8PET - chains D and C of the 6 polymer chains in the assembly; structure by electron microscopy, 2.60 A resolution.

Chain D:
Protein: Gamma-aminobutyric acid receptor subunit beta-3
Organism: Homo sapiens
Reference sequence: P28472 (GBRB3_HUMAN); the construct has insertions or renumbered stretches relative to UniProt, so the offset changes along the chain: 1-309 = UniProt 26-334; 333-423 = UniProt 335-425; 426-473 = UniProt 426-473
Chain sequence (490 residues; numbered -39 to 473; 23 numbers in that range are skipped by the numbering (no residue carries them; nothing is unmodelled there); the number before each row is that of its first residue; numbers below 1 keep their minus sign (Met-39 is residue -39)):
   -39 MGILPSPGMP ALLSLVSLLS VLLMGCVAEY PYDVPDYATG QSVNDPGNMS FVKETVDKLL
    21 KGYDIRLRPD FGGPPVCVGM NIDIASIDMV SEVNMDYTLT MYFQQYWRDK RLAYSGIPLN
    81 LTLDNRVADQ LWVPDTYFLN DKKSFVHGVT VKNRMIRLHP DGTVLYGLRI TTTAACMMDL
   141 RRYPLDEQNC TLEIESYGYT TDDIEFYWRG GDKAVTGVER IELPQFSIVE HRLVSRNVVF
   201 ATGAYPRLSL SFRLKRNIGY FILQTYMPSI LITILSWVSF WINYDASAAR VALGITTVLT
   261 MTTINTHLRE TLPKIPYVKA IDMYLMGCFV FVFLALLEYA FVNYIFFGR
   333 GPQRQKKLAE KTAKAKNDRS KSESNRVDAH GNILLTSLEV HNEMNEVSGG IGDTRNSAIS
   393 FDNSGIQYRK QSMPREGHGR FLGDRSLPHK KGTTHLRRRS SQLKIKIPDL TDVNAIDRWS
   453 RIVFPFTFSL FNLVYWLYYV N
Not modelled in the structure: -39 to 8, 333-443, 473
Cystine bridges: Cys136-Cys150
Glycans and other covalent adducts: N-acetylglucosamine (NAG) linked to Asn80; glycan linked to Asn149
Sequence notes: initiating methionine (-39); expression tag (-38 to 0); insertion (424-425)
Metal / ion sites: Zn2+: His267 (shared with 1 residue of chain B; 1 residue of chain E)
UniProt features mapped onto this chain:
  - binding site (benzamidine): Asp95 to Tyr97, Glu155 to Tyr157, Phe200
  - binding site (4-aminobutanoate): Tyr97, Glu155, Tyr157, Thr202
  - binding site (histamine): Tyr97, Ser156, Tyr157, Thr202
  - glycosylation (N-linked (GlcNAc...) asparagine): Asn8, Asn80, Asn149

Chain C:
Protein: Gamma-aminobutyric acid receptor subunit alpha-1
Organism: Homo sapiens
Reference sequence: P14867 (GBRA1_HUMAN); residues 10-429 here correspond to UniProt positions 37-456 (UniProt number = residue number + 27)
Chain sequence (484 residues; each row starts with the number of its first residue; numbers below 1 keep their minus sign (Met-54 is residue -54)):
   -54 MGILPSPGMP ALLSLVSLLS VLLMGCVAET GWSHPQFEKG GGSGGGSGGS AWSHPQFEKG
     6 GSTGDNTTVF TRILDRLLDG YDNRLRPGLG ERVTEVKTDI FVTSFGPVSD HDMEYTIDVF
    66 FRQSWKDERL KFKGPMTVLR LNNLMASKIW TPDTFFHNGK KSVAHNMTMP NKLLRITEDG
   126 TLLYTMRLTV RAECPMHLED FPMDAHACPL KFGSYAYTRA EVVYEWTREP ARSVVVAEDG
   186 SRLNQYDLLG QTVDSGIVQS STGEYVVMTT HFHLKRKIGY FVIQTYLPCI MTVILSQVSF
   246 WLNRESVPAR TVFGVTTVLT MTTLSISARN SLPKVAYATA MDWFIAVCYA FVFSALIEFA
   306 TVNYFTKRGY AWDGKSVVPE KPKKVKDPLI KKNNTYAPTA TSYTPNLARG DPGLATIAKS
   366 ATIEPKEVKP ETKPPEPKKT FNSVSKIDRL SRIAFPLLFG IFNLVYWATY LNREPQLKAP
   426 TPHQ
Not modelled in the structure: -54 to 11, 322-383, 417-429
Cystine bridges: Cys139-Cys153
Glycans and other covalent adducts: glycan linked to Asn111
Sequence notes: initiating methionine (-54); expression tag (-53 to 9)
Small-molecule neighbours:
  - PIO ([(2R)-2-octanoyloxy-3-[oxidanyl-[(1R,2R,3S,4R,5R,6S)-2,3,6-tris(oxidanyl)-4,5-diphosphonooxy-cyclohexyl]oxy-phosphoryl]oxy-propyl] octanoate): Arg249, Glu303, Thr306, Phe310, Lys312, Arg313, Phe386, Asn387, Ser388, Ser390, Lys391, Ile392, Leu395, Ser396
  - hexadecane (R16): Ile223, Val227, Ile235, Ile239, Gln242, Pro401, Phe404, Asn408, Trp412, Leu416
UniProt features mapped onto this chain:
  - binding site (4-aminobutanoate): Arg67, Thr130
  - binding site (3alpha-hydroxy-5alpha-pregnan-11,20-dione): Trp246
  - glycosylation (N-linked (GlcNAc...) asparagine): Asn11, Asn111

How chain D and chain C interact:
Contacting residue pairs (98; chain D residue first):
  Asp24(D) - Thr16(C)
  Arg26(D) - Thr16(C)
  Arg26(D) - Leu19(C)
  Arg26(D) - Asp20(C)  salt bridge
  Arg26(D) - Asn87(C)
  Arg26(D) - Met90(C)
  Leu27(D) - Thr12(C)
  Leu27(D) - Phe15(C)  hydrophobic
  Leu27(D) - Thr16(C)
  Phe31(D) - Thr12(C)
  Phe31(D) - Phe15(C)  hydrophobic
  Glu52(D) - Asn189(C)
  Met55(D) - Asn189(C)
  Val93(D) - Met114(C)  hydrophobic
  Pro94(D) - Thr113(C)
  Pro94(D) - Met114(C)
  Asp95(D) - Arg85(C)  salt bridge
  Thr96(D) - Met112(C)
  Thr96(D) - Thr113(C)  hydrogen bond (backbone-side chain)
  Tyr97(D) - Phe65(C)
  Tyr97(D) - Met112(C)
  Tyr97(D) - Asn116(C)
  Tyr97(D) - Arg132(C)
  Phe98(D) - Met112(C)  hydrophobic
  Phe98(D) - Arg132(C)  hydrogen bond (backbone-side chain)
  Leu99(D) - Arg132(C)  hydrogen bond (backbone-side chain)
  Asp101(D) - His110(C)  salt bridge
  Asp101(D) - Arg132(C)  hydrogen bond (backbone-side chain)
  Lys102(D) - His110(C)
  Lys103(D) - Val108(C)
  Ser104(D) - Met112(C)
  Phe105(D) - Met112(C)
  Val106(D) - Met112(C)  hydrophobic
  Ile130(D) - Met112(C)  hydrophobic
  Ala135(D) - Arg187(C)
  Met137(D) - Ser186(C)
  Met137(D) - Arg187(C)
  Tyr157(D) - Phe65(C)  hydrophobic
  Tyr157(D) - Asn116(C)  hydrogen bond (side chain-backbone)
  Tyr157(D) - Lys117(C)
  Tyr157(D) - Leu118(C)  hydrophobic
  Tyr157(D) - Thr130(C)  hydrogen bond
  Tyr157(D) - Met131(C)
  Tyr157(D) - Arg132(C)  hydrogen bond (side chain-backbone)
  Gly158(D) - Arg85(C)  hydrogen bond (backbone-side chain)
  Gly158(D) - Leu118(C)
  Gly158(D) - Arg120(C)
  Tyr159(D) - Arg85(C)
  Ser247(D) - Ser251(C)
  Ser247(D) - Ala254(C)
  Ala248(D) - Ala254(C)
  Val251(D) - Ala254(C)
  Val251(D) - Phe258(C)  hydrophobic
  Ile255(D) - Val257(C)  hydrophobic
  Ile255(D) - Thr261(C)
  Ile255(D) - Thr262(C)
  Val258(D) - Leu240(C)  hydrophobic
  Leu259(D) - Leu264(C)  hydrophobic
  Leu259(D) - Thr265(C)
  Leu259(D) - Thr268(C)
  Thr262(D) - Thr265(C)
  Asn265(D) - Gln229(C)
  Thr266(D) - Thr268(C)
  Thr266(D) - Ser272(C)
  Arg269(D) - Tyr225(C)  hydrogen bond
  Arg269(D) - Gln229(C)
  Arg269(D) - Thr230(C)
  Arg269(D) - Ser272(C)
  Arg269(D) - Ser276(C)  hydrogen bond
  Glu270(D) - Asn275(C)
  Ile275(D) - Tyr225(C)
  Pro276(D) - Gln190(C)
  Pro276(D) - Tyr225(C)
  Tyr277(D) - Asn189(C)
  Tyr277(D) - Tyr225(C)
  Val278(D) - Gly224(C)
  Val278(D) - Ile228(C)  hydrophobic
  Asp282(D) - Gln229(C)  hydrogen bond
  Met286(D) - Ile228(C)
  Met286(D) - Leu232(C)  hydrophobic
  Met286(D) - Met236(C)  hydrophobic
  Phe289(D) - Met236(C)  hydrophobic
  Phe293(D) - Met236(C)
  Phe293(D) - Leu240(C)  hydrophobic
  Leu296(D) - Leu240(C)  hydrophobic
  Leu296(D) - Phe258(C)  hydrophobic
  Leu297(D) - Leu240(C)  hydrophobic
  Leu297(D) - Val243(C)  hydrophobic
  Ala300(D) - Val243(C)  hydrophobic
  Asn303(D) - Leu247(C)
  Asn303(D) - Asn248(C)  hydrogen bond (side chain-backbone)
  Tyr304(D) - Trp246(C)
  Phe306(D) - Trp317(C)
  Phe306(D) - Gly319(C)
  Phe307(D) - Asn248(C)
  Phe307(D) - Ala316(C)  hydrophobic
  Phe307(D) - Trp317(C)
  Arg309(D) - Trp317(C)
Other interface residues (no listed pair), chain D (61 interface residues in all): Ile25, Val53, Phe63, Leu128, Ala252, Lys279, Met283, Val290, Tyr299
Other interface residues (no listed pair), chain C (62 interface residues in all): Met81, Thr134, Leu188, Phe226, Pro233, Ile239, Pro253, Leu269, Ala273, Arg397

Summary:
The interface between chain D and chain C involves 61 residues on one side and 62 on the other; the contacts
include 12 hydrogen bonds and 3 salt bridges. Polar contacts include Arg26(D)-Asp20(C), Asp95(D)-Arg85(C) and
Asp101(D)-His110(C). Bound to chain C: hexadecane and compound PIO.
Chain D is Gamma-aminobutyric acid receptor subunit beta-3 and chain C is Gamma-aminobutyric acid receptor
subunit alpha-1, both from Homo sapiens; the structure, Cryo-EM structure of the full-length human alpha1beta3
GABA(A) receptor (babba arrangement) in complex with nanobody Nb25 ..., was determined by electron microscopy.
